6ET0 - chains A and B; structure by X-ray diffraction, 1.53 A resolution.

[Chain A]
Name: PqsC
Organism: Pseudomonas aeruginosa PAO1
UniProtKB: Q9I4X1 (Q9I4X1_PSEAE); numbering as in UniProt (aligned over 1-348)
Chain sequence (365 residues; each row starts with the number of its first residue; numbers below 1 keep their minus sign (Met-16 is residue -16)):
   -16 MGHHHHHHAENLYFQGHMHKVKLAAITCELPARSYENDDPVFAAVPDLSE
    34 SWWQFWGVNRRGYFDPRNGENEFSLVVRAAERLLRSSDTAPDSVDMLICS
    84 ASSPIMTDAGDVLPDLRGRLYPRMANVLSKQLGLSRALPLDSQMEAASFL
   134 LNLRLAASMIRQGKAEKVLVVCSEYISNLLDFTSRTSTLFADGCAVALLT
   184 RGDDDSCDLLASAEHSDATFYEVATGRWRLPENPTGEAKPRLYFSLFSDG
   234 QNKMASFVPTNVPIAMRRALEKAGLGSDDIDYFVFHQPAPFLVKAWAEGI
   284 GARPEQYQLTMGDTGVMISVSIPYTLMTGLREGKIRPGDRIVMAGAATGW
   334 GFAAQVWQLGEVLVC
Disordered / not traced: -16 to -9, 232-236
Construct notes: initiating methionine (-16); expression tag (-15 to 0); engineered mutation Ala129 (Cys in Q9I4X1)
Curated features (UniProtKB/Swiss-Prot):
  - active site: His269
  - mutagenesis: His269 (H269A: Alters binding properties for both 2-ABA and 2-AA. Almost loss of activity), Val299 (V299N: Has significant activity toward the desamino substrate analog benzoylacetate)
From the paper describing this entry:
  - catalytic residues: His269 (citing earlier work)

[Chain B]
Name: PqsB
Organism: Pseudomonas aeruginosa PAO1
UniProtKB: Q9I4X2 (Q9I4X2_PSEAE); residues 1-283 here = UniProt positions 1-283
Chain sequence (283 residues; row label = number of the first residue in the row):
     1 MLIQAVGVNLPPSYVCLEGPLGGERPRAQGDEMLMQRLLPAVREALDEAA
    51 VKPEEIDLIVGLALSPDHLIENRDIMAPKIGHPLQKVLGANRAHVFDLTD
   101 SSLARALYVVDTLASDQGYRNVLVVRGESSQGLEVDSESGFALADGALAL
   151 LCRPTGKAAFRRGALGGDPAQEWLPLSIPLNTDIRQVGDVKGHLNLPAQP
   201 GLPEAVRAGFTRLAGDFPQLNWVREEWFGQGRPDGRCLGPFELASQLRAA
   251 QRDRLDELLLISFDPFGMVVEGVTLELAGEAHA
Disordered / not traced: 279-283
Modified positions: Cys16 (S-hydroxycysteine; CSO)

[How chain A and chain B interact]
Residue-residue contacts - 106 pairs, chain A then chain B:
  Pro87(A) - Met76(B)  hydrophobic
  Leu99(A) - Ser177(B)
  Leu99(A) - Pro179(B)  hydrophobic
  Gly101(A) - Pro179(B)
  Gly101(A) - Leu180(B)  hydrogen bond (backbone-backbone)
  Arg102(A) - Ile178(B)
  Arg102(A) - Pro179(B)
  Arg102(A) - Leu180(B)
  Leu103(A) - Ile178(B)  hydrogen bond (backbone-backbone)
  Leu103(A) - Leu180(B)  hydrophobic
  Leu103(A) - Lys191(B)
  Tyr104(A) - Ala63(B)
  Tyr104(A) - Leu64(B)  hydrogen bond (side chain-backbone)
  Tyr104(A) - Lys79(B)
  Tyr104(A) - Asp100(B)
  Tyr104(A) - Ser177(B)
  Tyr104(A) - Ile178(B)  hydrogen bond (backbone-backbone)
  Tyr104(A) - Phe266(B)  hydrophobic
  Pro105(A) - Asp100(B)
  Pro105(A) - Phe266(B)  hydrophobic
  Arg106(A) - Thr99(B)
  Arg106(A) - Asp100(B)  hydrogen bond (backbone-side chain)
  Asn109(A) - Arg162(B)  hydrogen bond
  Asn109(A) - Gly267(B)
  Leu121(A) - Arg105(B)
  Leu121(A) - Phe160(B)  hydrophobic
  Pro122(A) - Arg105(B)  hydrogen bond (backbone-side chain)
  Pro122(A) - Arg162(B)
  Leu123(A) - Arg105(B)
  Leu123(A) - Val109(B)  hydrophobic
  Asp124(A) - Leu98(B)
  Asp124(A) - Thr99(B)  hydrogen bond (backbone-side chain)
  Asp124(A) - Asp100(B)
  Ser125(A) - Phe96(B)
  Ser125(A) - Asp97(B)
  Ser125(A) - Leu98(B)
  Gln126(A) - Lys79(B)
  Gln126(A) - Phe96(B)
  Gln126(A) - Asp97(B)  hydrogen bond (backbone-backbone)
  Met127(A) - His94(B)  hydrogen bond
  Leu134(A) - Phe96(B)  hydrophobic
  Arg137(A) - Leu113(B)
  Arg137(A) - Asp116(B)  salt bridge
  Arg137(A) - Gln117(B)
  Leu138(A) - Val109(B)  hydrophobic
  Leu138(A) - Leu113(B)  hydrophobic
  Ser141(A) - Thr112(B)
  Ser141(A) - Leu113(B)
  Ser141(A) - Asp116(B)  hydrogen bond
  Met142(A) - Tyr108(B)  hydrophobic
  Met142(A) - Val109(B)  hydrophobic
  Met142(A) - Thr112(B)
  Arg144(A) - Asp116(B)  salt bridge
  Gln145(A) - Thr112(B)
  Gln145(A) - Ser115(B)  hydrogen bond
  Gln145(A) - Asp116(B)
  Lys147(A) - Tyr108(B)
  Lys147(A) - Thr112(B)  hydrogen bond
  Lys147(A) - Gly156(B)  hydrogen bond (side chain-backbone)
  Ser195(A) - Gln117(B)  hydrogen bond
  Glu197(A) - His94(B)
  Glu197(A) - Gln117(B)  hydrogen bond
  Glu197(A) - Tyr119(B)
  His198(A) - Ala93(B)
  Ser199(A) - Gln85(B)  hydrogen bond (backbone-side chain)
  Ser199(A) - Ala93(B)  hydrogen bond (backbone-backbone)
  Ser199(A) - His94(B)
  Ser199(A) - Val95(B)  hydrogen bond (side chain-backbone)
  Asp200(A) - Gln85(B)
  Ala201(A) - His82(B)
  Ala201(A) - Gln85(B)  hydrogen bond (backbone-side chain)
  Ala201(A) - Lys86(B)
  Thr202(A) - Lys86(B)  hydrogen bond (backbone-side chain)
  Tyr204(A) - Ile70(B)  hydrophobic
  Tyr204(A) - Ile75(B)
  Tyr204(A) - Ala77(B)
  Tyr204(A) - Pro78(B)  hydrogen bond (side chain-backbone)
  Tyr204(A) - His82(B)
  Tyr204(A) - Pro83(B)
  Tyr204(A) - Lys86(B)
  Ala207(A) - Pro78(B)
  Thr208(A) - Ala77(B)
  Thr208(A) - Pro78(B)
  Gly209(A) - Ile75(B)
  Gly209(A) - Met76(B)  hydrogen bond (backbone-backbone)
  Gly209(A) - Ala77(B)  hydrogen bond (backbone-backbone)
  Arg210(A) - Asn72(B)
  Arg210(A) - Asp74(B)
  Arg210(A) - Ile75(B)
  Trp211(A) - Pro66(B)  hydrogen bond (side chain-backbone)
  Trp211(A) - Asp74(B)  hydrogen bond (backbone-backbone)
  Trp211(A) - Met76(B)  hydrophobic
  Trp211(A) - Leu180(B)  hydrophobic
  Trp211(A) - Ile184(B)  hydrophobic
  Trp211(A) - Val187(B)
  Trp211(A) - Lys191(B)
  Lys222(A) - Thr182(B)  hydrogen bond (side chain-backbone)
  Lys222(A) - Ile184(B)
  Pro223(A) - Ile184(B)
  Pro223(A) - Arg185(B)
  Pro223(A) - Gln186(B)
  Pro223(A) - Val187(B)
  Leu225(A) - Met76(B)  hydrophobic
  Thr331(A) - Pro78(B)
  Gly332(A) - Pro78(B)
  Gly332(A) - His82(B)
Also at the interface, not in a pair above, chain A (49 interface residues in all): Met79, Ile88, Leu96, Ala196, Arg212, Lys255, Trp333
Also at the interface, not in a pair above, chain B (56 interface residues in all): Asp67, Asn91, Ser101, Leu133, Pro175, Leu176, Asp183, Gly192, Glu271

[Overview]
49 residues of chain A and 56 residues of chain B are in contact; the contacts include 27 hydrogen bonds and 2
salt bridges. Polar contacts include Arg137(A)-Asp116(B), Arg144(A)-Asp116(B) and Tyr104(A)-Leu64(B). Curated
annotation (UniProt) lists active-site residue His269(A) and 2 mutagenesis sites on chain A. From the paper:
the catalytic residue His269(A).
Chain A is PqsC and chain B is PqsB, both from Pseudomonas aeruginosa PAO1; the structure, Crystal structure
of PqsBC (C129A) mutant from Pseudomonas aeruginosa (crystal form 1), was determined by X-ray diffraction
together with 6ESZ, 6ET1, 6ET3 and 6ETO from the same study.
